9EMC - chains A and D of the 6 polymer chains in the assembly; structure by electron microscopy, 3.26 A resolution.

== Chain A ==
Molecule: RuvB-like 1
From: Homo sapiens
Notes: EC 3.6.4.12
Reference sequence: Q9Y265 (RUVB1_HUMAN); numbering as in UniProt (aligned over 1-456)
Amino-acid sequence (459 residues; numbered -2 to 456; the number before each row is that of its first residue; numbers below 1 keep their minus sign (Gly-2 is residue -2)):
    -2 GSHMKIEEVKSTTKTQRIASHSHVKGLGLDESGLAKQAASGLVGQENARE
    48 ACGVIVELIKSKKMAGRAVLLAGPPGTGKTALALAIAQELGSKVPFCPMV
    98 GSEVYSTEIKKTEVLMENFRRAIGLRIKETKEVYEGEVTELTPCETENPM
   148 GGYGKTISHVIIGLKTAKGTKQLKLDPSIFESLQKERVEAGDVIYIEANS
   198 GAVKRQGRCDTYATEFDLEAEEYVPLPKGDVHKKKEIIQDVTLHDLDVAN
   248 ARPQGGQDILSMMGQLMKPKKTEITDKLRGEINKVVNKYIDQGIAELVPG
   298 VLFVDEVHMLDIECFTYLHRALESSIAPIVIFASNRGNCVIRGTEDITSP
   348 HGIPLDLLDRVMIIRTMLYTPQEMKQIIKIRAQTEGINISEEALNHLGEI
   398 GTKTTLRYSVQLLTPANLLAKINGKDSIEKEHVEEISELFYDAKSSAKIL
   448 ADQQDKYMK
Disordered / not traced: -2 to 11, 126-233, 249-263
Differences from the reference sequence: expression tag (-2 to 0)
UniProt features mapped onto this chain:
  - binding site (ATP): Gly70 to Thr77
  - modified residue: Lys453 (N6-acetyllysine)
  - cross-link (Glycyl lysine isopeptide (Lys-Gly)): Lys2 (interchain with G-Cter in SUMO2), Lys225 (interchain with G-Cter in SUMO1), Lys445 (interchain with G-Cter in SUMO2)
  - mutagenesis: Lys76 (K76M: No effect on interaction with NOPCHAP1), Asp302 (D302N: Abolishes ATPase activity; inhibition of MYC- and CTNNB1-mediated transformation), Glu303 (E303Q: Reduces ATPase activity. Decreases interaction with NOPCHAP1. No effect on formation of RUVBL1-RUVBL2 heteromeric complex)
Residues lining bound ligands: ATP (adenosine-5'-triphosphate): Ser17, His18, His20, Val21, Gly38, Leu39, Val40, Pro71, Pro72, Gly73, Thr74, Gly75, Lys76, Thr77, Ala78, Glu303, Asn332, Tyr366, Ile374, Leu403, Arg404

== Chain D ==
Molecule: RuvB-like 2
From: Homo sapiens
Notes: EC 3.6.4.12
Reference sequence: Q9Y230 (RUVB2_HUMAN); residue numbers follow UniProt; this construct covers 1-463
Amino-acid sequence (481 residues; numbered -17 to 463; the number before each row is that of its first residue; numbers below 1 keep their minus sign (Met-17 is residue -17)):
   -17 MADLNWISAGHAIADVGTMATVTATTKVPEIRDVTRIERIGAHSHIRGLG
    33 LDDALEPRQASQGMVGQLAARRAAGVVLEMIREGKIAGRAVLIAGQPGTG
    83 KTAIAMGMAQALGPDTPFTAIAGSEIFSLEMSKTEALTQAFRRSIGVRIK
   133 EETEIIEGEVVEIQIDRPATGTGSKVGKLTLKTTEMETIYDLGTKMIESL
   183 TKDKVQAGDVITIDKATGKISKLGRSFTRARDYDAMGSQTKFVQCPDGEL
   233 QKRKEVVHTVSLHEIDVINSRTQGFLALFSGDTGEIKSEVREQINAKVAE
   283 WREEGKAEIIPGVLFIDEVHMLDIESFSFLNRALESDMAPVLIMATNRGI
   333 TRIRGTSYQSPHGIPIDLLDRLLIVSTTPYSEKDTKQILRIRCEEEDVEM
   383 SEDAYTVLTRIGLETSLRYAIQLITAASLVCRKRKGTEVQVDDIKRVYSL
   433 FLDESRSTQYMKEYQDAFLFNELKGETMDTS
Disordered / not traced: -17 to 16, 136-233, 452-463
Differences from the reference sequence: initiating methionine (-17); expression tag (-16 to 0)
UniProt features mapped onto this chain:
  - binding site (ATP): Gly77 to Thr84
  - modified residue: Ala2 (N-acetylalanine), Ser437 (Phosphoserine)
  - cross-link (Glycyl lysine isopeptide (Lys-Gly)): Lys9 (interchain with G-Cter in SUMO2), Lys444 (interchain with G-Cter in SUMO2), Lys456 (interchain with G-Cter in SUMO2)
  - mutagenesis: Lys83 (K83M: No effect on interaction with NOPCHAP1), Asp299 (D299N: Abolishes ATPase activity), Glu300 (E300Q: Reduces ATPase activity. Decreases interaction with NOPCHAP1. No effect on formation of RUVBL1-RUVBL2 heteromeric complex)
Bound ions: Mg2+: Thr84 (together with ATP)
Residues lining bound ligands:
  - ATP (adenosine-5'-triphosphate), molecule 1: Ala24, His25, His27, Gly45, Met46, Val47, Gln49, Gln78, Pro79, Gly80, Thr81, Gly82, Lys83, Thr84, Ala85, Asn329, Tyr362, Ile370, Arg374, Leu399, Arg400
  - ATP, molecule 2: Glu317, Asp349, Arg353

== How chain A and chain D interact ==
Residue-residue contacts - 127 pairs, chain A then chain D:
  Glu28(A) with Lys415(D); Lys417(D), salt bridge
  Gly30(A) with Lys415(D)
  Asn44(A) with Ser431(D); Leu432(D)
  Glu47(A) with Arg428(D), salt bridge; Leu432(D)
  Ala48(A) with Leu432(D); Phe433(D)
  Val51(A) with Ala408(D), hydrophobic; Leu411(D); Leu432(D), hydrophobic; Phe433(D), hydrophobic
  Ile52(A) with Phe433(D), hydrophobic
  Glu54(A) with Leu411(D); Lys415(D)
  Lys59(A) with Arg21(D)
  Lys60(A) with Arg21(D); Ile22(D), hydrogen bond (backbone-backbone); Glu378(D)
  Met61(A) with Arg21(D), hydrogen bond (backbone-side chain); Ile22(D); Glu378(D); Thr407(D)
  Ala62(A) with Arg21(D); Ile22(D), hydrogen bond (backbone-backbone)
  Arg64(A) with Arg374(D); Glu378(D), salt bridge; Ile403(D); Gln404(D); Thr407(D)
  Ala65(A) with Gln404(D)
  Gly70(A) with Phe450(D)
  Pro72(A) with Ala449(D); Leu451(D), hydrophobic
  Ser103(A) with Leu111(D)
  Thr104(A) with Leu111(D)
  Ile106(A) with Leu111(D)
  Lys107(A) with Glu107(D), hydrogen bond (side chain-backbone); Phe109(D); Ser110(D); Leu111(D)
  Thr109(A) with Ser106(D)
  Leu240(A) with Ile19(D), hydrophobic
  Ala248(A) with Ser262(D)
  Thr269(A) with Ser262(D); Asp264(D)
  Glu270(A) with Ser110(D), hydrogen bond; Leu111(D), hydrogen bond (side chain-backbone); Glu112(D); Ser262(D); Gly263(D)
  Ile271(A) with Ser262(D)
  Thr272(A) with Leu260(D), hydrogen bond (side chain-backbone); Phe261(D); Gly263(D)
  Lys274(A) with Glu246(D), salt bridge
  Leu275(A) with Phe261(D)
  Glu278(A) with Phe261(D)
  Asn280(A) with Ile19(D)
  Asn284(A) with Arg18(D); Ile19(D), hydrogen bond (side chain-backbone); Glu20(D), hydrogen bond
  Ile287(A) with Thr17(D); Arg18(D)
  Asp288(A) with Arg18(D), salt bridge
  Leu294(A) with Thr17(D); Arg18(D); Ile19(D), hydrophobic
  Pro296(A) with Arg21(D)
  Ile309(A) with Met303(D), hydrophobic
  Glu310(A) with Ser106(D), hydrogen bond (backbone-side chain); Phe109(D); Arg336(D), salt bridge
  Thr313(A) with Ser106(D); Glu300(D); Met303(D)
  Tyr314(A) with Ser106(D); Glu107(D)
  His316(A) with Glu300(D)
  Arg317(A) with Ala102(D), hydrogen bond (side chain-backbone); Ile103(D); Ala104(D); Glu107(D), salt bridge; Glu300(D)
  Glu320(A) with Ala24(D); His25(D); Thr84(D)
  Ser322(A) with Ile19(D); Glu20(D); Arg21(D), hydrogen bond (backbone-backbone)
  Ile323(A) with Ile19(D), hydrophobic; Arg21(D), hydrogen bond (backbone-side chain)
  Ala324(A) with Arg21(D)
  Asn332(A) with Phe450(D); Leu451(D), hydrogen bond (backbone-backbone)
  Arg333(A) with Leu451(D)
  Gly334(A) with Met443(D); Phe450(D)
  Asn335(A) with Met443(D); Lys444(D); Gln447(D)
  Glu342(A) with Arg334(D), salt bridge
  Pro347(A) with Glu436(D); Thr440(D); Met443(D), hydrophobic
  His348(A) with Ser439(D), hydrogen bond; Met443(D)
  Leu352(A) with Glu436(D)
  Asp353(A) with Asn329(D); Arg330(D), salt bridge
  Leu355(A) with Glu436(D)
  Asp356(A) with Ser398(D), hydrogen bond; Arg400(D), salt bridge; Gln404(D)
  Arg357(A) with Arg400(D); Gln404(D), hydrogen bond (backbone-side chain)
  Val358(A) with Gln404(D)
  Met359(A) with Gln404(D); Phe433(D), hydrophobic
  Ile360(A) with Phe433(D); Leu434(D), hydrogen bond (backbone-backbone); Ser439(D)
  Ile361(A) with Phe433(D), hydrophobic
  Arg362(A) with Leu434(D); Tyr442(D); Tyr446(D)
Interface residues without a listed pair, chain A (71 interface residues in all): Ser29, Leu31, Leu55, Pro71, Glu105, Asn247, Val283, Ser321
Interface residues without a listed pair, chain D (65 interface residues in all): Gly23, Arg125, Leu258, Asp299, His302, Tyr401, Val412, Asp435

== Summary ==
71 residues of chain A and 65 residues of chain D are in contact, with 18 hydrogen bonds and 10 salt bridges.
Polar contacts include Glu28(A)-Lys417(D), Glu47(A)-Arg428(D) and Arg64(A)-Glu378(D). Ligands of chain A: ATP.
Chain D binds ATP.
Here chain A is RuvB-like 1 and chain D is RuvB-like 2, both from Homo sapiens. Entry 9EMC (RUVBL1/2 in
complex with ATP) was determined by electron microscopy together with 9EMA from the same study.
